PDB entry 1LW4 | X-ray diffraction, 1.90 A resolution | chains A and B of the 4 polymer chains in the assembly

== Chain A (and B) ==
Name: L-allo-threonine aldolase
Source organism: Thermotoga maritima
Notes: EC 4.1.2.5; chain B of this document is another copy of the same molecule, construct and numbering; everything in this record applies to it too
Reference sequence: Q9X266 (Q9X266_THEMA); residues 1-343 here = UniProt positions 1-343
Chain sequence (347 residues; numbered -3 to 343; the number before each row is that of its first residue; numbers below 1 keep their minus sign (Gly-3 is residue -3)):
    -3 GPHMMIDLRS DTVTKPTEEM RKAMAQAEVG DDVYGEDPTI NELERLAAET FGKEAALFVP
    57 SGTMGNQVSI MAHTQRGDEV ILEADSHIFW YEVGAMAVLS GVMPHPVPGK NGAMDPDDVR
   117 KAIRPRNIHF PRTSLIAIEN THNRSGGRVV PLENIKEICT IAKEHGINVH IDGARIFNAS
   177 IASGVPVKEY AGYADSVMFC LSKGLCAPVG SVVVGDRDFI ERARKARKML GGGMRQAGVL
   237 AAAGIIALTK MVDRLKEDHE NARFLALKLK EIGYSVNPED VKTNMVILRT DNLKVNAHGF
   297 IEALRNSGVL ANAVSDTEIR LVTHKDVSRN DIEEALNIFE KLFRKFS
Not modelled in the structure: -3 to 0
Construct notes: cloning artifact (-3 to 0)
Modified residues: Mse0 (selenomethionine); Mse1, Mse16, Mse20, Mse60, Mse67, Mse92, Mse99, Mse110, Mse194, Mse225, Mse230, Mse247, Mse281 (selenomethionine; parent Met); Lys199 ((2S)-2-amino-6-[[3-hydroxy-2-methyl-5-(phosphonooxymethyl)pyridin-4-yl]methylideneamino]hexanoic acid; LLP)
Bound ions: Ca2+ site 1: Thr8, Thr10, Ser198, Ala203 (shared with 1 residue of chain D); Ca2+ site 2: Gln232 (shared with 3 residues of chain D)

== How chain A and chain B interact ==
Residue-residue contacts (27; chain A residue first):
  Val29(A) with His125(B)
  Mse67(A) with Arg72(B), hydrogen bond (backbone-side chain)
  Thr70(A) with Arg72(B), hydrogen bond (backbone-side chain)
  Gln71(A) with Gln71(B); Arg72(B)
  Arg72(A) with Mse67(B), hydrogen bond (side chain-backbone); Thr70(B), hydrogen bond (side chain-backbone); Gln71(B); Arg72(B); Leu95(B); Ser96(B), hydrogen bond (side chain-backbone)
  Leu95(A) with Arg72(B)
  Ser96(A) with Arg72(B), hydrogen bond (backbone-side chain)
  Arg122(A) with Glu217(B), salt bridge
  Asn123(A) with Lys221(B), hydrogen bond (backbone-side chain)
  Ile124(A) with Arg220(B); Lys221(B), hydrogen bond (backbone-side chain); Lys224(B)
  His125(A) with Val29(B); Lys224(B)
  Phe126(A) with Lys221(B), hydrogen bond (backbone-side chain)
  Arg220(A) with Ile124(B)
  Lys221(A) with Asn123(B), hydrogen bond (side chain-backbone); Ile124(B), hydrogen bond (side chain-backbone); Phe126(B), hydrogen bond (side chain-backbone)
  Lys224(A) with Ile124(B); His125(B)
Interface residues without a listed pair, chain A (18 interface residues in all): Gly73, Val98, Mse225
Interface residues without a listed pair, chain B (18 interface residues in all): Gly73, Val98, Mse225

== Overview ==
The chain A/chain B interface involves 18 residues from each chain, with 12 hydrogen bonds and 1 salt bridge.
Polar pairs include Arg122(A)-Glu217(B), Mse67(A)-Arg72(B) and Thr70(A)-Arg72(B). Thr8(A), Thr10(A), Ser198(A)
and Ala203(A) form the Ca2+ site 1.
Both chains are L-allo-threonine aldolase (Thermotoga maritima). Entry 1LW4 (X-ray structure of L-Threonine
Aldolase (low-specificity) in complex with L-allo-threonine) was determined by X-ray diffraction (same
publication as 1LW5 and 1M6S).
